PDB entry 6EJF | electron microscopy, 8.00 A resolution (low resolution: residue-level contacts below are approximate; hydrogen-bond / salt-bridge calls are withheld) | chains L and I of the 18 polymer chains in the assembly

[Chain L]
Name: Type IV pilus assembly protein PilF
Organism: Thermus thermophilus (strain HB8 / ATCC 27634 / DSM 579)
UniProt: Q5SLC9 (Q5SLC9_THET8); residues 163-299 here = UniProt positions 163-299
Chain sequence (137 residues; each row starts with the number of its first residue):
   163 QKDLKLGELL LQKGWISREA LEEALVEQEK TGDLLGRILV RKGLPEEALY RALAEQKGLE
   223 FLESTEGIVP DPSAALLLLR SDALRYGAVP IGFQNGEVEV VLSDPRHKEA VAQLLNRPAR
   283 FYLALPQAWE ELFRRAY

[Chain I]
Name: Type IV pilus assembly protein PilF
Organism: Thermus thermophilus (strain HB8 / ATCC 27634 / DSM 579)
UniProt: Q5SLC9 (Q5SLC9_THET8); numbering as in UniProt (aligned over 330-475)
Chain sequence (146 residues; numbered 330 to 475; the number before each row is that of its first residue):
   330 LPRAKPLGEI LVELGLARPE DVEEALQKQR RGGGRLEDTL VQSGKLRPEA LAQAVATQLG
   390 YPYVDPEEDP PDPGAPLLLP EDLCRRYGVF PHRLEGNRLV LLMKDPRNIL ALDDVRLALK
   450 RKGLNYEVAP AVATEAAITK LIERFY

[Interface between chain L and chain I]
Contacting residue pairs (31):
  Gln174(L) with Leu345(I); Glu378(I)
  Lys175(L) with Leu345(I); Glu378(I); Gln382(I); Tyr392(I)
  Trp177(L) with Gln382(I); Tyr392(I)
  Arg213(L) with Tyr390(I); Tyr392(I)
  Ala216(L) with Tyr392(I); Asp394(I)
  Glu217(L) with Tyr392(I); Val393(I); Asp394(I); Val461(I)
  Lys219(L) with Asp394(I)
  Gly220(L) with Asp394(I); Glu397(I)
  Leu221(L) with Asp394(I); Asp398(I)
  Glu222(L) with Asp398(I); Pro399(I); Arg422(I)
  Phe223(L) with Pro391(I); Tyr392(I); Val393(I); Asp398(I)
  Arg282(L) with Glu397(I); Asp398(I); Pro399(I)
Other interface residues (no listed pair), chain L (15 interface residues in all): Leu166, Gly176, Gln218
Other interface residues (no listed pair), chain I (16 interface residues in all): Leu343, Ala462, Thr463

[Summary]
The interface between chain L and chain I involves 15 residues on one side and 16 on the other.
Chain L is Type IV pilus assembly protein PilF and chain I is Type IV pilus assembly protein PilF, both from
Thermus thermophilus (strain HB8 / ATCC 27634 / DSM 579); the structure, Thermus thermophilus PilF ATPase
(apoprotein form), was determined by electron microscopy together with 5OIU and 6F8L from the same study.
